5XC5 - chain A; structure by X-ray diffraction, 1.40 A resolution.

Chain A:
Molecule: Probable Rab-related GTPase
Organism: Acanthamoeba polyphaga mimivirus
UniProt: Q5UQ27 (RABL_MIMIV); residues 1-176 here correspond to UniProt positions 9-184 (UniProt number = residue number + 8)
Sequence (176 residues; each row starts with the number of its first residue):
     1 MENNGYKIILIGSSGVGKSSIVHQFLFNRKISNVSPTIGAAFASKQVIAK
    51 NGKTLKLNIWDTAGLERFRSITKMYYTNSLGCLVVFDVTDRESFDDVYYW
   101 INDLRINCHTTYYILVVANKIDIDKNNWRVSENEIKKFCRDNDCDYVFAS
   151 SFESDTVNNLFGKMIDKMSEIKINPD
Not modelled in the structure: 1-4, 172-176
Sequence notes: engineered mutation Leu65 (Gln73 in Q5UQ27)
Ion coordination: Mg2+: Ser19, Thr37 (together with GTP)
Ligand contacts: GTP (guanosine-5'-triphosphate): Gly12, Ser13, Ser14, Gly15, Val16, Gly17, Lys18, Ser19, Ser20, Val34, Ser35, Pro36, Thr37, Thr62, Ala63, Gly64, Leu65, Asn119, Lys120, Asp122, Ile123, Ser150, Ser151, Phe152

In short:
Bound to chain A: GTP. Ser19 and Thr37 coordinate Mg2+.
Chain A is Probable Rab-related GTPase (Acanthamoeba polyphaga mimivirus); the structure, Crystal structure of
Acanthamoeba polyphaga mimivirus Rab GTPase in complex with GTP, was determined by X-ray diffraction,
deposited together with 5XC3.
